3M7Q - chains A and B; structure by X-ray diffraction, 1.70 A resolution.

[Chain A]
Molecule: Cationic trypsin
Source organism: Bos taurus
Notes: EC 3.4.21.4
Reference sequence: P00760 (TRY1_BOVIN); residues 1-223 here correspond to UniProt positions 24-246 (UniProt number = residue number + 23)
Chain sequence (223 residues; each row starts with the number of its first residue):
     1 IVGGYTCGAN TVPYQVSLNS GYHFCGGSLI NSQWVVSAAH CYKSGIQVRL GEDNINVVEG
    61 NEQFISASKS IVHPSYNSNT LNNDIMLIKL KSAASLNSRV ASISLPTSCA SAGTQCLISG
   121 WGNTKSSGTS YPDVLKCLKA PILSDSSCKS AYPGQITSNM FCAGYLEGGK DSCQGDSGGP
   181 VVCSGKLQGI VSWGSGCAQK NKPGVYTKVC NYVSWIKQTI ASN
Curated features (UniProtKB/Swiss-Prot):
  - active site (Charge relay system): His40, Asp84, Ser177
  - binding site (Ca(2+)): Glu52, Asn54, Val57, Glu62
  - binding site (substrate): Asp171, Ser172, Gln174, Gly175, Ser177
Disulfides: Cys7-Cys137, Cys25-Cys41, Cys109-Cys210, Cys116-Cys183, Cys148-Cys162, Cys173-Cys197

[Chain B]
Molecule: Kunitz-type proteinase inhibitor SHPI-1
Source organism: Stichodactyla helianthus
Reference sequence: P31713 (ISH1_STOHE); residue numbers follow UniProt; this construct covers 1-55
Chain sequence (61 residues; each row starts with the number of its first residue; numbers below 1 keep their minus sign (Glu-3 is residue -3)):
    -3 EAEASICSEP KKVGRCKGYF PRFYFDSETG KCTPFIYGGC GGNGNNFETL HQCRAICRAL
    57 G
Construct notes: expression tag (-3 to 0, 56-57)
Curated features (UniProtKB/Swiss-Prot):
  - site: Lys13, Gly14 (Reactive bond for trypsin)
Disulfides: Cys3-Cys53, Cys12-Cys36, Cys28-Cys49

[Chain A / chain B interface]
Residue-residue contacts - 38 pairs, chain A then chain B:
  Tyr22(A) with Tyr15(B); Pro17(B)
  His23(A) with Tyr15(B)
  Phe24(A) with Gly14(B); Tyr15(B), hydrogen bond (backbone-backbone)
  His40(A) with Cys12(B); Lys13(B); Gly14(B); Phe16(B); Gly34(B)
  Asn79(A) with Arg11(B), hydrogen bond (backbone-side chain)
  Leu81(A) with Arg11(B); Cys12(B), hydrophobic; Cys36(B), hydrophobic
  Tyr131(A) with Tyr15(B), hydrophobic; Ile32(B)
  Gln155(A) with Arg11(B), hydrogen bond
  Asp171(A) with Lys13(B), salt bridge
  Ser172(A) with Lys13(B), hydrogen bond
  Cys173(A) with Lys13(B)
  Gln174(A) with Val9(B); Cys12(B); Lys13(B); Gly14(B)
  Gly175(A) with Lys13(B), hydrogen bond (backbone-backbone); Gly14(B), hydrogen bond (backbone-backbone); Tyr15(B)
  Asp176(A) with Lys13(B), hydrogen bond (backbone-backbone)
  Ser177(A) with Lys13(B), hydrogen bond (backbone-backbone); Gly14(B), hydrogen bond (side chain-backbone)
  Ser192(A) with Cys12(B); Lys13(B), hydrogen bond (backbone-backbone)
  Trp193(A) with Arg11(B); Lys13(B)
  Gly194(A) with Arg11(B), hydrogen bond (backbone-backbone); Lys13(B)
  Gly196(A) with Lys13(B)
  Gly204(A) with Lys13(B)
Also at the interface, not in a pair above, chain A (25 interface residues in all): Cys25, Lys43, Ser78, Thr80, Val191
Also at the interface, not in a pair above, chain B (12 interface residues in all): Gly10

[In short]
25 residues of chain A face 12 of chain B across their interface; the contacts include 11 hydrogen bonds and 1
salt bridge. Among the polar pairs are Asp171(A)-Lys13(B), Asn79(A)-Arg11(B) and Gln155(A)-Arg11(B).
Chain A is Cationic trypsin (Bos taurus) and chain B is Kunitz-type proteinase inhibitor SHPI-1 (Stichodactyla
helianthus); the structure, Crystal structure of recombinant Kunitz Type serine protease Inhibitor-1 from the
Caribbean sea anemone stichodactyla helianthus ..., was determined by X-ray diffraction.
